Entry 1GU5 (X-ray diffraction, 2.10 A resolution); this record covers chains B and C of the 4 polymer chains in the assembly.

# Chain B
Molecule: Caat/enhancer binding protein beta
Source organism: Homo sapiens
Notes: fragment: bzip domain, residues 259-336
UniProtKB: P17676 (P17676); residue numbers follow UniProt; this construct covers 259-336
Amino-acid sequence (78 residues; numbered 259 to 336; the number before each row is that of its first residue):
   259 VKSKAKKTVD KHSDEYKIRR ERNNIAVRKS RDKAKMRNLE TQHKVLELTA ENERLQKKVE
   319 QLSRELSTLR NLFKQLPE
Unresolved in the structure: 259-267, 336
UniProt features mapped onto this chain:
  - region: Lys-275 to Arg-295 (Basic motif), Leu-297 to Leu-304 (Leucine-zipper)
  - modified residue: Thr-266 (Phosphothreonine), Ser-288 (Phosphoserine), Ser-325 (Phosphoserine)
  - cross-link (Glycyl lysine isopeptide (Lys-Gly)): Lys-260 (interchain with G-Cter in SUMO2), Lys-262 (interchain with G-Cter in SUMO2), Lys-332 (interchain with G-Cter in SUMO2)
  - mutagenesis: Ser-288 (S288A: Loss of nuclear translocation)

# Chain C
Molecule: 16-nt DNA strand
Sequence (16 nucleotides; numbered 1 to 16; the number before each row is that of its first residue):
     1 TTGTGTTGGC CAATCA

# Chain B / chain C interface
Residue-residue contacts (12; chain B residue first):
  Arg-280(B) / DG3(C)  salt bridge to the phosphate
  Arg-280(B) / DT4(C)  salt bridge to the phosphate
  Asn-281(B) / DG5(C)  base contact
  Asn-281(B) / DT6(C)  hydrogen bond to the base
  Ala-284(B) / DG5(C)  phosphate contact
  Ala-284(B) / DT6(C)  base contact
  Val-285(B) / DT6(C)  base contact
  Val-285(B) / DT7(C)  base contact
  Lys-287(B) / DG5(C)  salt bridge to the phosphate
  Ser-288(B) / DT6(C)  hydrogen bond to the phosphate
  Arg-289(B) / DT7(C)  base contact
  Lys-291(B) / DT6(C)  salt bridge to the phosphate
Other interface residues (no listed pair), chain C (6 interface residues in all): DG8

# In short
8 residues of chain B face 6 of chain C across their interface; the contacts include 2 hydrogen bonds and 4
salt bridges. Among the polar pairs are Asn-281(B)/DT6(C), Ser-288(B)/DT6(C) and Arg-280(B)/DG3(C). From
UniProt: one mutagenesis site on chain B.
Chain B is Caat/enhancer binding protein beta (Homo sapiens) and chain C is a 16-nt DNA strand; the structure,
Crystal structure of C/EBPBETA BZIP homodimer bound to a DNA fragment from the MIM-1 promoter, was determined
by X-ray diffraction.
